PDB entry 8UFH | electron microscopy, 3.20 A resolution | chains A and B of the 4 polymer chains in the assembly

Chain A (and B):
Name: Lipopolysaccharide export system ATP-binding protein LptB
From: Acinetobacter baylyi ADP1
Notes: chain B of this document is another copy of the same molecule, construct and numbering; everything in this record applies to it too
UniProt: Q6FC66 (Q6FC66_ACIAD); residue numbers follow UniProt; this construct covers 1-249
Amino-acid sequence (257 residues; each row starts with the number of its first residue; numbers below 1 keep their minus sign (Met-7 is residue -7)):
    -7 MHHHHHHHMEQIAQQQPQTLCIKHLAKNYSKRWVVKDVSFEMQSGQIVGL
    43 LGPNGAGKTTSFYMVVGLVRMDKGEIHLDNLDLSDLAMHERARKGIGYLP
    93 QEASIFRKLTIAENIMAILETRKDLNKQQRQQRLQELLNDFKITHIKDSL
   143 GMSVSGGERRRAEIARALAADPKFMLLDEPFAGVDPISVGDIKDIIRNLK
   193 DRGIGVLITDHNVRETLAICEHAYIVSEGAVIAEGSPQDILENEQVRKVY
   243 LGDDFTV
Disordered / not traced: -7 to 9, 249 (chain B: -7 to 9, 248-249)
Differences from the reference sequence: expression tag (-7 to 0)

How chain A and chain B interact:
Contacting residue pairs (28):
  Pro45(A) with Asp177(B)
  Asn46(A) with Gly175(B), hydrogen bond (side chain-backbone); Asp177(B), hydrogen bond (backbone-side chain)
  Gly175(A) with Asn46(B)
  Val176(A) with Asn46(B)
  Asp177(A) with Pro45(B); Asn46(B), hydrogen bond (side chain-backbone); Tyr242(B)
  Pro178(A) with Val205(B), hydrophobic; Tyr242(B); Leu243(B); Phe247(B), hydrophobic
  Ile179(A) with Val241(B); Tyr242(B), hydrogen bond (backbone-backbone); Gly244(B)
  His203(A) with His203(B)
  Val205(A) with Pro178(B), hydrophobic
  Arg206(A) with Arg206(B); Glu207(B), salt bridge
  Glu207(A) with Arg206(B), salt bridge
  Val241(A) with Ile179(B)
  Tyr242(A) with Asp177(B); Pro178(B); Ile179(B), hydrogen bond (backbone-backbone)
  Leu243(A) with Pro178(B); Ile179(B)
  Gly244(A) with Ile179(B)
  Phe247(A) with Pro178(B), hydrophobic
Interface residues without a listed pair, chain A (18 interface residues in all): Gly44, Arg239
Interface residues without a listed pair, chain B (18 interface residues in all): Gly44, Arg239, Lys240

In short:
Chain A and chain B each contribute 18 residues to their interface; the contacts include 5 hydrogen bonds and
2 salt bridges. Polar pairs include Arg206(A)-Glu207(B), Asn46(A)-Gly175(B) and Asn46(A)-Asp177(B).
Both chains are Lipopolysaccharide export system ATP-binding protein LptB (Acinetobacter baylyi ADP1). Entry
8UFH (Acinetobacter baylyi LptB2FG bound to Acinetobacter baylyi lipopolysaccharide and a macrocyclic peptide)
was determined by electron microscopy together with 8FRL, 8FRM, 8FRN, 8FRO, 8FRP and 8UFG from the same study.
